Entry 6TR5 (X-ray diffraction, 1.51 A resolution); this record covers chain A.

[Chain A]
Molecule: Palmitoleoyl-protein carboxylesterase NOTUM
Organism: Homo sapiens
Notes: EC 3.1.1.98
Reference sequence: Q6P988 (NOTUM_HUMAN); residue numbers follow UniProt; this construct covers 81-451
Chain sequence (383 residues; numbered 78 to 460; the number before each row is that of its first residue):
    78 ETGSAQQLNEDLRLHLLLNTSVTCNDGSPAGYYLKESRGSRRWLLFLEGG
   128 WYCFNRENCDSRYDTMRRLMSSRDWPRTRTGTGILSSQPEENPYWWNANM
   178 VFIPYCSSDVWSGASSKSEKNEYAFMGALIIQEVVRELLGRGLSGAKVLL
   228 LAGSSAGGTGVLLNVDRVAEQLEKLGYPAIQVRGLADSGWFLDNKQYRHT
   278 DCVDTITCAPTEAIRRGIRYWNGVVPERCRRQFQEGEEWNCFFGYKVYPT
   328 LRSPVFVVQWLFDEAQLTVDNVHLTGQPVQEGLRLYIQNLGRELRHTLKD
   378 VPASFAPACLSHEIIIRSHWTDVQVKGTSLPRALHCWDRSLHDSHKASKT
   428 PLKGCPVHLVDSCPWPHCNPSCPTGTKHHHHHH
Unresolved in the structure: 78-87, 278-285, 352-354, 420-427, 452-460
Disulfides: C101-C183, C130-C136, C306-C318, C386-C449, C413-C432, C440-C445
Covalent attachments: N-acetylglucosamine (NAG) linked to N96
Differences from the reference sequence: expression tag (78-80, 452-460); engineered mutation S330 (Cys in Q6P988)
Residues lining bound ligands:
  - Melatonin (ML1; N-[2-(5-methoxy-1H-indol-3-yl)ethyl]acetamide), molecule 1: W128, Y129, V187, S232, A233, T236, F268, P287, I291, F319, F320, A342, V346
  - Melatonin (ML1), molecule 2: L269, D270, N271, K272, Q273, A286, P287, T288, Q343, V346, D347
Swiss-Prot annotation at these positions:
  - active site (Charge relay system): S232, D340, H389
  - modified residue: S81 (Phosphoserine)
  - glycosylation: N96 (N-linked (GlcNAc...) asparagine)
  - mutagenesis: S232 (S232A: Abolishes enzyme activity. Unable to mediate serine depalmitoleoylation of WNT proteins)
Reported in the primary citation:
  - catalytic residues: S232, D340, H389 (citing earlier work)
  - catalytic residues: G126, G127, W128, A233 (proposed by the authors, not directly observed)
  - binding site for Melatonin: W128, Y129, V187, S232, A233, T236, F268, D270, N271, K272, P287, T288, F319, V346, Q401, P447, S448

[In short]
Chain A binds Melatonin. Covalently linked N-acetylglucosamine: at N96. UniProt lists 3 active-site residues
and one mutagenesis site. From the paper: catalytic residues S232, D340 and H389 among others; a binding site
for Melatonin at W128, Y129 and V187 among others.
Chain A is Palmitoleoyl-protein carboxylesterase NOTUM (Homo sapiens); the structure, Melatonin-Notum complex,
was determined by X-ray diffraction, deposited together with 6TR6 and 6TR7.
